PDB entry 3GIS | X-ray diffraction, 2.40 A resolution | chains A and B of the 3 polymer chains in the assembly

# Chain A
Protein: Prothrombin
From: Homo sapiens
Notes: EC 3.4.21.5; fragment: Thrombin light-chain
UniProt: P00734 (THRB_HUMAN); residues 1-14 here correspond to UniProt positions 336-349 (UniProt number = residue number + 335)
Sequence (49 residues; each row starts with the number of its first residue; a row labelled like 14A-14M holds insertion residues (14A, then the next letters in order)):
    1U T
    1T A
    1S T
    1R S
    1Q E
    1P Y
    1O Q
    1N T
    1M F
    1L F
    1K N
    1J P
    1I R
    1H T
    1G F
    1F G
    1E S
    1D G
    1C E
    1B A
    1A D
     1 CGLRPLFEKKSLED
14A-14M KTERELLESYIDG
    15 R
Unresolved in the structure: 1U, 1T, 1S
UniProt features mapped onto this chain:
  - site: Arg15 (Cleavage)

# Chain B
Protein: Prothrombin
From: Homo sapiens
Notes: EC 3.4.21.5; fragment: Thrombin heavy-chain
UniProt: P00734 (THRB_HUMAN); the construct lacks a stretch of the UniProt sequence and is renumbered around it, so the offset changes along the chain: 16-36 = UniProt 364-384; 37-60 = UniProt 386-409; 61-77 = UniProt 419-435; 78-97 = UniProt 437-456; 7 more segments
Sequence (259 residues; row label = number of the first residue in the row; note: 3 numbers in that range are skipped by the numbering (no residue carries them; nothing is unmodelled there); a row labelled like 60A-60I holds insertion residues (60A, then the next letters in order)):
    16 IVEGSDAEIGMSPWQVMLFRK
   36A S
    37 PQELLCGASLISDRWVLTAAHCLL
60A-60I YPPWDKNFT
    61 ENDLLVRIGKHSRTRYE
   77A R
    78 NIEKISMLEKIYIHPRYNWR
   97A E
    98 NLDRDIALMKLKKPVAFSDYIHPVCLPDRETA
129A-129C ASL
   130 LQAGYKGRVTGWGNLKET
147A-147G WTANVGK
   150 GQPSVLQVVNLPIVERPVCKDSTRIRITDNMFCAG
  184A Y
   185 KP
186A-186D DEGK
   187 RGDACEGDAGGPFVMKSP
204A-204B FN
   205 NRWYQMGIVSWGE
   219 GCD
  221A R
   222 DGKYGFYTHVFRLKKWIQKVIDQFGE
Unresolved in the structure: 147A-147G
Construct notes: engineered mutation Ala195 (Ser568 in P00734)
UniProt features mapped onto this chain:
  - region: Ala183 to Val200 (High affinity receptor-binding region which is also known as the TP508 peptide)
  - active site (Charge relay system): His57, Asp102
  - glycosylation: Asn60G (N-linked (GlcNAc...) (complex) asparagine)
Cystine bridges: Cys42-Cys58, Cys168-Cys182, Cys191-Cys220

# How chain A and chain B interact
Residue-residue contacts (83; chain A residue first):
  Cys1(A) - Pro120(B)
  Cys1(A) - Val121(B)
  Cys1(A) - Cys122(B)  disulfide
  Cys1(A) - Arg206(B)  hydrogen bond (backbone-side chain)
  Asp1A(A) - His119(B)  salt bridge
  Asp1A(A) - Arg206(B)
  Ala1B(A) - Arg206(B)  hydrogen bond (backbone-side chain)
  Gly1D(A) - Phe114(B)
  Gly1D(A) - Pro120(B)
  Ser1E(A) - Ser48(B)
  Ser1E(A) - Asp49(B)  hydrogen bond
  Ser1E(A) - Phe114(B)
  Gly1F(A) - Asp49(B)
  Gly1F(A) - Arg50(B)
  Phe1G(A) - Ile47(B)
  Phe1G(A) - Ser48(B)  hydrogen bond (backbone-side chain)
  Phe1G(A) - Arg50(B)
  Phe1G(A) - Trp51(B)
  Phe1G(A) - Ile242(B)  hydrophobic
  Thr1H(A) - Arg50(B)
  Thr1H(A) - Trp51(B)  hydrogen bond (backbone-side chain)
  Thr1H(A) - Ile242(B)  hydrogen bond (side chain-backbone)
  Thr1H(A) - Asp243(B)
  Thr1H(A) - Gly246(B)
  Phe1L(A) - Ile242(B)  hydrophobic
  Phe1M(A) - Lys235(B)
  Phe1M(A) - Gln239(B)
  Tyr1P(A) - Arg206(B)
  Tyr1P(A) - Tyr208(B)
  Glu1Q(A) - Asn204B(B)
  Ser1R(A) - Asn204B(B)  hydrogen bond (side chain-backbone)
  Ser1R(A) - Arg206(B)  hydrogen bond
  Gly2(A) - Pro120(B)  hydrogen bond (backbone-backbone)
  Gly2(A) - Cys122(B)  hydrogen bond (backbone-side chain)
  Gly2(A) - Arg206(B)
  Gly2(A) - Trp207(B)  hydrogen bond (backbone-backbone)
  Leu3(A) - His119(B)  hydrogen bond (backbone-side chain)
  Leu3(A) - Asn205(B)
  Leu3(A) - Arg206(B)
  Arg4(A) - Gly25(B)
  Arg4(A) - Met26(B)  hydrogen bond (side chain-backbone)
  Arg4(A) - Pro28(B)
  Arg4(A) - Trp29(B)
  Arg4(A) - Arg137(B)
  Arg4(A) - Trp207(B)
  Pro5(A) - Ser115(B)
  Pro5(A) - Asp116(B)
  Pro5(A) - His119(B)
  Leu6(A) - Ile24(B)
  Leu6(A) - Gly25(B)
  Leu6(A) - Asp116(B)
  Phe7(A) - Glu23(B)
  Phe7(A) - Ile24(B)
  Phe7(A) - Gly25(B)
  Phe7(A) - Met26(B)  hydrophobic
  Glu8(A) - Lys202(B)  salt bridge
  Glu8(A) - Asn205(B)
  Glu8(A) - Trp207(B)  hydrogen bond
  Asp14(A) - Glu23(B)
  Asp14(A) - Met26(B)
  Asp14(A) - Arg137(B)  salt bridge
  Asp14(A) - Trp207(B)
  Lys14A(A) - Glu23(B)  hydrogen bond (backbone-side chain)
  Thr14B(A) - Arg137(B)  hydrogen bond
  Thr14B(A) - Asn159(B)  hydrogen bond
  Glu14C(A) - Arg137(B)
  Glu14C(A) - Lys202(B)  salt bridge
  Glu14E(A) - Lys135(B)  salt bridge
  Glu14E(A) - Asn159(B)  hydrogen bond
  Glu14E(A) - Tyr184A(B)  hydrogen bond
  Leu14F(A) - Lys135(B)
  Leu14F(A) - Gly136(B)
  Leu14F(A) - Asn159(B)
  Leu14F(A) - Trp207(B)  hydrophobic
  Ser14I(A) - Gly133(B)
  Ser14I(A) - Tyr134(B)
  Ser14I(A) - Lys135(B)  hydrogen bond (side chain-backbone)
  Tyr14J(A) - Leu129C(B)
  Tyr14J(A) - Tyr134(B)  hydrophobic
  Tyr14J(A) - Met201(B)
  Tyr14J(A) - Lys202(B)  hydrogen bond (side chain-backbone)
  Tyr14J(A) - Pro204(B)
  Asp14L(A) - Tyr134(B)  hydrogen bond
Interface residues without a listed pair, chain A (32 interface residues in all): Glu1C, Arg1I, Leu14G
Interface residues without a listed pair, chain B (44 interface residues in all): Tyr117, Leu123, Ser203, Ile238, Glu247
Inter-chain disulfides: Cys1(A)-Cys122(B)

# Summary
32 residues of chain A and 44 residues of chain B are in contact, with 1 disulfide bond, 22 hydrogen bonds and
5 salt bridges. Polar pairs include Asp1A(A)-His119(B), Glu8(A)-Lys202(B) and Glu14E(A)-Lys135(B). Curated
annotation (UniProt) lists active-site residues His57(B) and Asp102(B) on chain B.
Here chain A is Prothrombin and chain B is Prothrombin, both from Homo sapiens. Entry 3GIS (Crystal Structure
of Na-free Thrombin in Complex with Thrombomodulin) was determined by X-ray diffraction.
